3BTZ - chains A and C of the 3 polymer chains in the assembly; structure by X-ray diffraction, 3.00 A resolution.

Chain A:
Protein: Alpha-ketoglutarate-dependent dioxygenase alkB homolog 2
From: Homo sapiens
Notes: EC 1.14.11.-
Reference sequence: Q6NS38 (ALKB2_HUMAN); numbering as in UniProt (aligned over 57-258)
Amino-acid sequence (202 residues; row label = number of the first residue in the row):
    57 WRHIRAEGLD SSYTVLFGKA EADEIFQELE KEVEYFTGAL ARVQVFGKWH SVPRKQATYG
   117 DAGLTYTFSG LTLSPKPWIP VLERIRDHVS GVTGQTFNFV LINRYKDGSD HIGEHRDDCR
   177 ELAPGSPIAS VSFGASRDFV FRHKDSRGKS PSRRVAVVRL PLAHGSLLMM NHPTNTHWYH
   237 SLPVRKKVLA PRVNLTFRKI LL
Sequence notes: engineered mutation Ser67 (Cys in Q6NS38), Ser165 (Cys in Q6NS38), Cys175 (Glu in Q6NS38), Ser192 (Cys in Q6NS38)
What the authors report for this chain:
  - binding site for the 13-nt DNA strand: Phe102
  - specificity-determining residues: Phe124 (proposed by the authors, not directly observed)

Chain C:
Molecule: 13-nt DNA strand
Sequence (13 nucleotides; each row starts with the number of its first residue):
     1 TCGCATTATC ACC

Interface between chain A and chain C:
Pairs across the interface (20):
  Gln100(A) - DC10(C)  sugar contact
  Gln100(A) - DA11(C)  sugar contact
  Phe102(A) - DT7(C)  stacking on the base
  Phe102(A) - DA8(C)  base contact
  Phe102(A) - DT9(C)  base contact
  Gly103(A) - DC10(C)  sugar contact
  Arg176(A) - DC13(C)  salt bridge to the phosphate
  Arg198(A) - DC4(C)  sugar contact
  Arg198(A) - DA5(C)  salt bridge to the phosphate
  Gly204(A) - DA5(C)  hydrogen bond to the phosphate
  Lys205(A) - DA5(C)  sugar contact
  Lys205(A) - DT6(C)  hydrogen bond to the phosphate
  Val213(A) - DC4(C)  phosphate contact
  Arg215(A) - DG3(C)  salt bridge to the phosphate
  Val240(A) - DC2(C)  phosphate contact
  Arg241(A) - DC2(C)  sugar contact
  Arg241(A) - DG3(C)  salt bridge to the phosphate
  Lys242(A) - DT1(C)  phosphate contact
  Lys242(A) - DC2(C)  hydrogen bond to the phosphate
  Lys243(A) - DC2(C)  phosphate contact
Also at the interface, not in a pair above, chain A (14 interface residues in all): Arg203

Overview:
The interface between chain A and chain C involves 14 residues on one side and 12 on the other, with 3
hydrogen bonds, 4 salt bridges and 1 aromatic stacking contact. Polar pairs include Gly204(A)-DA5(C),
Lys205(A)-DT6(C) and Lys242(A)-DC2(C). The paper reports a binding site for the 13-nt DNA strand at Phe102(A);
the specificity determinant Phe124(A).
Here chain A is Alpha-ketoglutarate-dependent dioxygenase alkB homolog 2 (Homo sapiens) and chain C is a 13-nt
DNA strand. Entry 3BTZ (Crystal structure of human ABH2 cross-linked to dsDNA) was determined by X-ray
diffraction (same publication as 3BI3, 3BIE, 3BKZ, 3BTX, 3BTY, 3BU0 and 3BUC).
